6VQW - chains E and K of the 11 polymer chains in the assembly; structure by electron microscopy, 3.42 A resolution.

Chain E:
Name: CRISPR-associated protein Csy3
Organism: Pseudomonas aeruginosa
Reference sequence: A0A444M080 (A0A444M080_PSEAI); residues 20-360 here correspond to UniProt positions 2-342 (UniProt number = residue number - 18)
Chain sequence (360 residues; each row starts with the number of its first residue):
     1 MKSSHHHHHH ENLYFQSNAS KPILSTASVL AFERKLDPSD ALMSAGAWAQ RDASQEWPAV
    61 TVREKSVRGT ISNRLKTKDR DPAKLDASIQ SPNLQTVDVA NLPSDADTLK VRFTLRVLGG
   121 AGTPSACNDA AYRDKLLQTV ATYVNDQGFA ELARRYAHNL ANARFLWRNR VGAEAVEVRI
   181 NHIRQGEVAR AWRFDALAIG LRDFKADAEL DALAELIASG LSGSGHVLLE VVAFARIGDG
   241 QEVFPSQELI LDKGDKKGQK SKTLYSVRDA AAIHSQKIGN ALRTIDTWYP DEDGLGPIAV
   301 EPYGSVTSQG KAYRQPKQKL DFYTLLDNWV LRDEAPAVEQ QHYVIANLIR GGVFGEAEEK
Not modelled in the structure: 1-23, 357-360
Construct notes: expression tag (1-19)

Chain K:
Molecule: CrRNA
Organism: Pseudomonas aeruginosa
Sequence (60 nucleotides; each row starts with the number of its first residue):
     1 CUAAGAAAUU CACGGCGGGC UUGAUGUCCG CGUCUACCUG GUUCACUGCC GUAUAGGCAG
Not modelled in the structure: 41-60
Construct notes: conflict A53 (G1446 in 313291946)

How chain E and chain K interact:
Contacting residue pairs (47):
  Ala31(E) - C29(K)  base contact
  Phe32(E) - C29(K)  phosphate contact
  Phe32(E) - G30(K)  sugar contact
  Glu33(E) - G30(K)  phosphate contact
  Arg34(E) - G30(K)  salt bridge to the phosphate
  Arg34(E) - C31(K)  phosphate contact
  Ser66(E) - U39(K)  phosphate contact
  Val67(E) - C37(K)  base contact
  Val67(E) - U39(K)  phosphate contact
  Arg68(E) - C37(K)  sugar contact
  Arg68(E) - C38(K)  hydrogen bond to the sugar
  Arg68(E) - U39(K)  hydrogen bond to the sugar
  Arg68(E) - G40(K)  hydrogen bond to the base
  Gly69(E) - C37(K)  sugar contact
  Thr70(E) - C38(K)  phosphate contact
  Leu94(E) - U39(K)  base contact
  Gln95(E) - C37(K)  base contact
  Ser125(E) - C29(K)  sugar contact
  Trp167(E) - G32(K)  base contact
  Arg168(E) - U35(K)  salt bridge to the phosphate
  Arg168(E) - A36(K)  salt bridge to the phosphate
  Ser246(E) - U33(K)  hydrogen bond to the phosphate
  Ser246(E) - C34(K)  hydrogen bond to the phosphate
  Gln247(E) - U33(K)  base contact
  Gln247(E) - C34(K)  hydrogen bond to the phosphate
  Glu248(E) - U33(K)  base contact
  Leu249(E) - U33(K)  base contact
  His274(E) - U33(K)  salt bridge to the phosphate
  Gln276(E) - C31(K)  sugar contact
  Gln276(E) - G32(K)  sugar contact
  Gln276(E) - U33(K)  hydrogen bond to the phosphate
  Lys277(E) - G32(K)  phosphate contact
  Lys277(E) - U33(K)  phosphate contact
  Lys277(E) - C34(K)  salt bridge to the phosphate
  Asn280(E) - G32(K)  hydrogen bond to the phosphate
  Arg283(E) - C31(K)  sugar contact
  Arg283(E) - G32(K)  salt bridge to the phosphate
  Glu301(E) - G32(K)  phosphate contact
  Val306(E) - G32(K)  base contact
  Thr307(E) - G32(K)  hydrogen bond to the base
  Ser308(E) - G32(K)  hydrogen bond to the base
  Arg350(E) - G30(K)  hydrogen bond to the sugar
  Arg350(E) - C31(K)  sugar contact
  Gly351(E) - G30(K)  sugar contact
  Gly352(E) - G30(K)  hydrogen bond to the sugar
  Val353(E) - C29(K)  base contact
  Val353(E) - G30(K)  base contact
Also at the interface, not in a pair above, chain E (32 interface residues in all): Leu30

Overview:
The interface between chain E and chain K involves 32 residues on one side and 12 on the other, with 12
hydrogen bonds and 6 salt bridges. Polar pairs include Arg68(E)-G40(K), Thr307(E)-G32(K) and Ser308(E)-G32(K).
Here chain E is CRISPR-associated protein Csy3 and chain K is CrRNA, both from Pseudomonas aeruginosa. Entry
6VQW (Type I-F CRISPR-Csy complex with its inhibitor AcrF8) was determined by electron microscopy, deposited
together with 6VQV and 6VQX.
